PDB entry 4Q1G | X-ray diffraction, 2.10 A resolution | chains A and B of the 3 polymer chains in the assembly

Chain A (and B):
Protein: Polyketide biosynthesis enoyl-CoA isomerase PksI
From: Bacillus subtilis
Notes: EC 4.-.-.-; chain B of this document is another copy of the same molecule, construct and numbering; everything in this record applies to it too
UniProt: P40802 (PKSI_BACSU); residue numbers follow UniProt; this construct covers 1-249
Chain sequence (268 residues; numbered -18 to 249; the number before each row is that of its first residue; numbers below 1 keep their minus sign (Met-18 is residue -18)):
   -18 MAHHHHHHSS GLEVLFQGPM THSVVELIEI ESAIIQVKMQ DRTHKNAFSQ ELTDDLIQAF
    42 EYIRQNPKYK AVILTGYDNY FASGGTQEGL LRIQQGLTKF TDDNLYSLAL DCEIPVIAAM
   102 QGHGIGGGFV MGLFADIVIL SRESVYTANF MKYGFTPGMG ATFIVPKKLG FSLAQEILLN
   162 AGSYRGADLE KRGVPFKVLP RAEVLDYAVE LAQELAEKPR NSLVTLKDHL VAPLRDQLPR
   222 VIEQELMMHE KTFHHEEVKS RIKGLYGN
Disordered / not traced: -18 to 0, 80-83, 249 (chain B: -18 to 1, 249)
Construct notes: expression tag (-18 to 0)
Swiss-Prot annotation at these positions:
  - active site: His230
  - mutagenesis: Lys80 (K80A: Does not affect the enzymatic activity), His230 (H230A: Reduces the enzymatic activity), Lys232 (K232A: Does not affect the enzymatic activity), His235 (H235A: Does not affect the enzymatic activity)
From the paper describing this entry:
  - catalytic residues: His230
  - mutagenesis - H230A: decreased catalytic activity on 3-methyl glutaconyl-SNAC
  - mutagenesis - H230A: decreased catalytic activity on 3-methyl glutaconyl-CoA
  - mutagenesis - K80A, K232A, H235A: unchanged catalytic activity

Interface between chain A and chain B:
Residue-residue contacts (40; chain A residue first):
  Asp117(A) - Gln156(B)
  Lys148(A) - Phe152(B)
  Lys149(A) - Phe152(B)
  Lys149(A) - Ser153(B)
  Val175(A) - Arg173(B)
  Pro176(A) - Ser153(B)
  Pro176(A) - Arg173(B)  hydrogen bond (backbone-side chain)
  Phe177(A) - Ser153(B)
  Lys178(A) - Arg173(B)
  Leu192(A) - Asn161(B)
  Glu195(A) - Asn161(B)  hydrogen bond
  Leu196(A) - Leu160(B)
  Leu196(A) - Asn161(B)  hydrogen bond (backbone-side chain)
  Glu198(A) - Arg242(B)  hydrogen bond (backbone-side chain)
  Lys199(A) - Met132(B)
  Lys199(A) - Leu160(B)
  Lys199(A) - Asn161(B)  hydrogen bond (side chain-backbone)
  Pro200(A) - Gly135(B)
  Pro200(A) - Glu238(B)
  Pro200(A) - Arg242(B)
  Asn202(A) - Lys232(B)  hydrogen bond (side chain-backbone)
  Asn202(A) - Thr233(B)
  Ser203(A) - Met132(B)
  Ser203(A) - Gly135(B)  hydrogen bond (side chain-backbone)
  Ser203(A) - Thr233(B)
  Leu204(A) - Met132(B)  hydrophobic
  Thr206(A) - Met229(B)
  Thr206(A) - Thr233(B)
  Leu207(A) - Met132(B)  hydrophobic
  Leu207(A) - Pro138(B)
  Leu207(A) - Thr143(B)
  Leu207(A) - Leu159(B)
  Leu207(A) - Leu160(B)  hydrophobic
  His210(A) - Thr143(B)  hydrogen bond
  His210(A) - Gln225(B)
  His210(A) - Met229(B)
  Leu211(A) - Phe152(B)
  Leu211(A) - Gln156(B)
  Leu211(A) - Leu159(B)  hydrophobic
  Leu215(A) - Phe152(B)  hydrophobic
Also at the interface, not in a pair above, chain A (26 interface residues in all): Pro96, Ile118, Tyr188, Lys208, Val212
Also at the interface, not in a pair above, chain B (24 interface residues in all): Phe136, Thr137, Leu154, Glu157, Ala162, Val222, His236

Overview:
26 residues of chain A face 24 of chain B across their interface; the contacts include 8 hydrogen bonds. Among
the polar pairs are Pro176(A)-Arg173(B), Glu195(A)-Asn161(B) and Leu196(A)-Asn161(B). From the paper: the
catalytic residue His230(A); H230A of chain A reduces catalytic activity on 3-methyl glutaconyl-SNAC; 4
substitutions were tested in all.
Chain A and chain B are both Polyketide biosynthesis enoyl-CoA isomerase PksI (Bacillus subtilis); the
structure, Structure and mechanism of a dehydratase/decarboxylase enzyme couple involved in polyketide
beta-branching, was determined by X-ray diffraction (same publication as 4Q1H, 4Q1I, 4Q1J and 4Q1K).
